4ADM - chains A and B of the 4 polymer chains in the assembly; structure by X-ray diffraction, 1.65 A resolution.

Chain A (and B):
Molecule: Fumarate hydratase class II
Source organism: Mycobacterium tuberculosis
Notes: EC 4.2.1.2; chain B of this document is another copy of the same molecule, construct and numbering; everything in this record applies to it too
UniProt: O53446 (FUMC_MYCTU); residue numbers follow UniProt; this construct covers 1-473
Sequence (495 residues; row label = number of the first residue in the row; numbers below 1 keep their minus sign (Met-21 is residue -21)):
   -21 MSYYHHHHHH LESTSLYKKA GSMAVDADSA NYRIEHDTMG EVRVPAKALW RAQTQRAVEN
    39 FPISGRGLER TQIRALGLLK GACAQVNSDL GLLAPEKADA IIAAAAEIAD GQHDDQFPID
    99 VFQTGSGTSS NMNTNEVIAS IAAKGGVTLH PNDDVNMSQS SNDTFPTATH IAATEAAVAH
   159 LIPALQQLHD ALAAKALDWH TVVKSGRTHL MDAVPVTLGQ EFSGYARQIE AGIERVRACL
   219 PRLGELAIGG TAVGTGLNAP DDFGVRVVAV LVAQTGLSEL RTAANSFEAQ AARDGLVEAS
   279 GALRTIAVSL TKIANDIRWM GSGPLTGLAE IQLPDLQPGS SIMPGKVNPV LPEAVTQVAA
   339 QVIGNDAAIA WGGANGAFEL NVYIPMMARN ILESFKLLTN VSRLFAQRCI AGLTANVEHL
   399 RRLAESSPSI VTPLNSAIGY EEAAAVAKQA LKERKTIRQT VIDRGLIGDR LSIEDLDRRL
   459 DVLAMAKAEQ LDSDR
Unresolved in the structure: -21 to 8, 315-323, 468-473 (chain B: -21 to 8, 316-324, 467-473)
Construct notes: expression tag (-21 to 0)
Residues lining bound ligands: s,r meso-tartaric acid (SRT): Ser104, Thr106, Ser138, Ser139, Asn140, Leu358
From the paper describing this entry:
  - binding site for s,r meso-tartaric acid: Ser104, Thr106, Ser138, Ser139, Asn140, Thr186, His187, Ser318, Ser319, Lys324, Asn326
  - catalytic residues: His187 (citing earlier work)

How chain A and chain B interact:
Contacting residue pairs (158):
  His14(A) - Glu419(B)  salt bridge
  Thr16(A) - Tyr418(B)
  Thr16(A) - Ala422(B)
  Thr102(A) - His187(B)
  Ser104(A) - His187(B)  hydrogen bond
  His128(A) - Glu419(B)  salt bridge
  Asn130(A) - Tyr418(B)
  Asp131(A) - Gly417(B)
  Asp131(A) - Tyr418(B)  hydrogen bond (side chain-backbone)
  Asn140(A) - Thr186(B)
  Gly184(A) - Glu357(B)
  Arg185(A) - Phe356(B)
  Arg185(A) - Glu357(B)  hydrogen bond (backbone-side chain)
  Thr186(A) - Asn140(B)
  Thr186(A) - Ala230(B)
  Thr186(A) - Val231(B)
  Thr186(A) - Glu357(B)
  Thr186(A) - Leu358(B)
  His187(A) - Thr102(B)
  His187(A) - Ser104(B)  hydrogen bond
  His187(A) - Leu358(B)
  His187(A) - Val360(B)
  Leu188(A) - Ala355(B)  hydrophobic
  Ala191(A) - Val231(B)  hydrophobic
  Val192(A) - Ala230(B)  hydrophobic
  Val192(A) - Val231(B)  hydrophobic
  Val192(A) - Leu235(B)  hydrophobic
  Pro193(A) - Thr233(B)
  Val194(A) - Val231(B)  hydrophobic
  Val194(A) - Thr233(B)
  Gln198(A) - Thr233(B)
  Gln198(A) - Phe265(B)
  Glu199(A) - Phe356(B)
  Glu199(A) - Glu357(B)
  Ser201(A) - Asn263(B)  hydrogen bond
  Ser201(A) - Phe265(B)
  Gly202(A) - Asn263(B)
  Gly202(A) - Glu266(B)
  Arg205(A) - Glu223(B)  salt bridge
  Arg205(A) - Ala262(B)
  Arg205(A) - Asn263(B)
  Arg205(A) - Glu266(B)
  Gln206(A) - Glu266(B)
  Gln206(A) - Ala270(B)
  Gln206(A) - Asp272(B)  hydrogen bond
  Glu212(A) - Arg220(B)  salt bridge
  Arg213(A) - Arg220(B)
  Arg213(A) - Asp272(B)
  Arg213(A) - Gly273(B)
  Arg213(A) - Glu276(B)  salt bridge
  Arg220(A) - Glu212(B)  salt bridge
  Arg220(A) - Arg213(B)
  Glu223(A) - Arg205(B)  salt bridge
  Ala230(A) - Thr186(B)
  Val231(A) - Thr186(B)
  Val231(A) - Ala191(B)  hydrophobic
  Val231(A) - Val192(B)  hydrophobic
  Val231(A) - Val194(B)  hydrophobic
  Thr233(A) - Pro193(B)
  Thr233(A) - Val194(B)
  Thr233(A) - Gln198(B)
  Thr233(A) - Ala464(B)
  Thr233(A) - Lys465(B)
  Gly234(A) - Lys465(B)
  Leu235(A) - Val192(B)  hydrophobic
  Leu235(A) - Met463(B)  hydrophobic
  Leu235(A) - Lys465(B)
  Asn236(A) - Thr410(B)  hydrogen bond (side chain-backbone)
  Asn236(A) - Pro411(B)
  Asn236(A) - Asn413(B)
  Asp239(A) - Lys465(B)  salt bridge
  Ala262(A) - Arg205(B)
  Asn263(A) - Ser201(B)  hydrogen bond
  Asn263(A) - Gly202(B)
  Asn263(A) - Arg205(B)
  Phe265(A) - Gln198(B)
  Phe265(A) - Ser201(B)
  Glu266(A) - Gly202(B)
  Glu266(A) - Arg205(B)
  Glu266(A) - Gln206(B)
  Ala269(A) - Lys290(B)
  Ala270(A) - Gln206(B)
  Asp272(A) - Gln206(B)  hydrogen bond
  Asp272(A) - Arg213(B)
  Asp272(A) - Thr283(B)
  Asp272(A) - Val286(B)
  Asp272(A) - Ser287(B)  hydrogen bond
  Gly273(A) - Arg213(B)
  Val275(A) - Arg282(B)
  Val275(A) - Thr283(B)
  Glu276(A) - Arg213(B)  salt bridge
  Glu276(A) - Thr283(B)
  Gly279(A) - Arg282(B)
  Arg282(A) - Val275(B)
  Arg282(A) - Gly279(B)
  Arg282(A) - Arg282(B)
  Arg282(A) - Asp344(B)  salt bridge
  Arg282(A) - Ala348(B)
  Thr283(A) - Asp272(B)
  Thr283(A) - Val275(B)
  Thr283(A) - Glu276(B)
  Val286(A) - Asp272(B)
  Val286(A) - Ala348(B)
  Val286(A) - Gly351(B)
  Val286(A) - Ala352(B)
  Ser287(A) - Asp272(B)  hydrogen bond
  Thr289(A) - Ala352(B)
  Lys290(A) - Ala269(B)
  Lys290(A) - Ala352(B)
  Lys290(A) - Gly354(B)
  Lys290(A) - Ala355(B)
  Lys290(A) - Phe356(B)  hydrogen bond (side chain-backbone)
  Asp294(A) - Ala355(B)
  Asp294(A) - Phe356(B)  hydrogen bond (side chain-backbone)
  Trp297(A) - Phe356(B)  hydrophobic
  Met298(A) - Phe356(B)  hydrophobic
  Leu306(A) - Phe356(B)  hydrophobic
  Asp344(A) - Arg282(B)  salt bridge
  Ala348(A) - Arg282(B)
  Ala348(A) - Val286(B)
  Gly351(A) - Val286(B)
  Ala352(A) - Val286(B)
  Ala352(A) - Thr289(B)
  Ala352(A) - Lys290(B)
  Gly354(A) - Lys290(B)
  Ala355(A) - Leu188(B)  hydrophobic
  Ala355(A) - Lys290(B)
  Ala355(A) - Asp294(B)
  Phe356(A) - Arg185(B)
  Phe356(A) - Glu199(B)
  Phe356(A) - Lys290(B)  hydrogen bond (backbone-side chain)
  Phe356(A) - Asp294(B)  hydrogen bond (backbone-side chain)
  Phe356(A) - Trp297(B)  hydrophobic
  Phe356(A) - Met298(B)  hydrophobic
  Phe356(A) - Leu306(B)  hydrophobic
  Glu357(A) - Gly184(B)
  Glu357(A) - Arg185(B)  hydrogen bond (side chain-backbone)
  Glu357(A) - Thr186(B)
  Glu357(A) - Glu199(B)
  Leu358(A) - Thr186(B)
  Leu358(A) - His187(B)
  Val360(A) - His187(B)
  Thr410(A) - Asn236(B)  hydrogen bond (backbone-side chain)
  Pro411(A) - Asn236(B)
  Asn413(A) - Asn236(B)
  Gly417(A) - Asp131(B)
  Tyr418(A) - Thr16(B)
  Tyr418(A) - Asn130(B)
  Tyr418(A) - Asp131(B)  hydrogen bond (backbone-side chain)
  Glu419(A) - His14(B)  salt bridge
  Glu419(A) - His128(B)  salt bridge
  Ala422(A) - Thr16(B)
  Met463(A) - Leu235(B)  hydrophobic
  Ala464(A) - Thr233(B)
  Lys465(A) - Thr233(B)
  Lys465(A) - Gly234(B)
  Lys465(A) - Leu235(B)
  Lys465(A) - Asp239(B)  salt bridge
Also at the interface, not in a pair above, chain A (81 interface residues in all): Lys182, Ser183, Ala209, Ala216, Ser278, Glu308
Also at the interface, not in a pair above, chain B (81 interface residues in all): Lys182, Ser183, Ala209, Ala216, Ser278, Glu308

In short:
Chain A and chain B each contribute 81 residues to their interface; the contacts include 18 hydrogen bonds and
14 salt bridges. Among the polar pairs are His14(A)-Glu419(B), His128(A)-Glu419(B) and Arg205(A)-Glu223(B).
The paper reports the catalytic residue His187(A); a binding site for s,r meso-tartaric acid at Ser104(A),
Thr106(A) and Ser138(A) among others.
Chain A and chain B are both Fumarate hydratase class II (Mycobacterium tuberculosis); the structure, Crystal
structure of Rv1098c in complex with meso-tartrate, was determined by X-ray diffraction (same publication as
4ADL, 4APA and 4APB).
